Entry 8PMN (X-ray diffraction, 1.30 A resolution); this record covers chains A and D of the 3 polymer chains in the assembly.

== Chain A ==
Name: BarH-like 2 homeobox protein
Organism: Homo sapiens
UniProtKB: Q9NY43 (BARH2_HUMAN); residues 232-293 here = UniProt positions 232-293
Sequence (62 residues; row label = number of the first residue in the row):
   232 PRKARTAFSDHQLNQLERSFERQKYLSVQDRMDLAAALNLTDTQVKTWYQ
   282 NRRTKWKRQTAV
UniProt features mapped onto this chain:
  - DNA-binding region: Pro232 to Thr291 (Homeobox)
From the paper describing this entry:
  - mutagenesis - T278I, T278V: unchanged binding to TAAAC

== Chain D ==
Molecule: 12-nt DNA strand
Sequence (12 nucleotides; each row starts with the number of its first residue):
     1 AACCGTTTAGCG

== Chain A / chain D interface ==
Contacting residue pairs (15):
  Arg233(A) with DA9(D), sugar contact
  Arg236(A) with DA9(D), base contact; DG10(D), hydrogen bond to the base
  Tyr256(A) with DC3(D), phosphate contact; DC4(D), hydrogen bond to the phosphate
  Val259(A) with DA2(D), phosphate contact
  Arg262(A) with DA2(D), salt bridge to the phosphate
  Lys277(A) with DA2(D), salt bridge to the phosphate; DC3(D), phosphate contact
  Gln281(A) with DC3(D), sugar contact; DC4(D), hydrogen bond to the phosphate
  Arg284(A) with DC3(D), salt bridge to the phosphate; DC4(D), salt bridge to the phosphate
  Thr285(A) with DT6(D), base contact
  Lys288(A) with DG5(D), salt bridge to the phosphate
Also at the interface, not in a pair above, chain A (12 interface residues in all): Leu257, Asn282
Also at the interface, not in a pair above, chain D (8 interface residues in all): DT8

== Summary ==
12 residues of chain A face 8 of chain D across their interface, with 3 hydrogen bonds and 5 salt bridges.
Polar contacts include Arg236(A)-DG10(D), Tyr256(A)-DC4(D) and Gln281(A)-DC4(D). UniProt lists a DNA-binding
region on chain A. The paper reports that T278I and T278V of chain A leave binding to TAAAC unchanged.
Here chain A is BarH-like 2 homeobox protein (Homo sapiens) and chain D is a 12-nt DNA strand. Entry 8PMN
(transcription factor BARHL2 bound to DNA sequences) was determined by X-ray diffraction (same publication as
7Z5I, 7Z5K, 8PM5, 8PM7, 8PMC, 8PMF and 4 further entries).
